Entry 5IDL (X-ray diffraction, 2.90 A resolution); this record covers chain A.

== Chain A ==
Name: Germline-targeting HIV-1 gp120 engineered outer domain, eOD-GT8
Source organism: Human immunodeficiency virus 1
Sequence (181 residues; numbered 1 to 181; the number before each row is that of its first residue):
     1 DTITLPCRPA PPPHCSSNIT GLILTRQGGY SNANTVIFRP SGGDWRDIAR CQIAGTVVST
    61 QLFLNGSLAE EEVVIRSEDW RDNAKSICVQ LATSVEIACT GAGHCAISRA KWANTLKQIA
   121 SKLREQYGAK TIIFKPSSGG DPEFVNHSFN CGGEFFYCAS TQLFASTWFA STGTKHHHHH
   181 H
Not modelled in the structure: 28-32, 138-140, 171-181
Disulfides: Cys7-Cys158, Cys15-Cys151, Cys51-Cys88, Cys99-Cys105
Covalent attachments: N-acetylglucosamine (NAG) linked to Asn18, Asn65

== Summary ==
Covalently linked N-acetylglucosamine: at Asn18 and Asn65.
Chain A is Germline-targeting HIV-1 gp120 engineered outer domain, eOD-GT8 (Human immunodeficiency virus 1);
the structure, Crystal structure of the germline-targeting HIV-1 gp120 engineered outer domain, eOD-GT8, was
determined by X-ray diffraction (same publication as 5IES, 5IF0 and 5IFA).
